Entry 7DN7 (X-ray diffraction, 1.70 A resolution); this record covers chain A.

[Chain A]
Molecule: Lactoperoxidase
From: Bos taurus
Notes: EC 1.11.1.7
UniProtKB: P80025 (PERL_BOVIN); residues 1-595 here correspond to UniProt positions 118-712 (UniProt number = residue number + 117)
Amino-acid sequence (595 residues; each row starts with the number of its first residue):
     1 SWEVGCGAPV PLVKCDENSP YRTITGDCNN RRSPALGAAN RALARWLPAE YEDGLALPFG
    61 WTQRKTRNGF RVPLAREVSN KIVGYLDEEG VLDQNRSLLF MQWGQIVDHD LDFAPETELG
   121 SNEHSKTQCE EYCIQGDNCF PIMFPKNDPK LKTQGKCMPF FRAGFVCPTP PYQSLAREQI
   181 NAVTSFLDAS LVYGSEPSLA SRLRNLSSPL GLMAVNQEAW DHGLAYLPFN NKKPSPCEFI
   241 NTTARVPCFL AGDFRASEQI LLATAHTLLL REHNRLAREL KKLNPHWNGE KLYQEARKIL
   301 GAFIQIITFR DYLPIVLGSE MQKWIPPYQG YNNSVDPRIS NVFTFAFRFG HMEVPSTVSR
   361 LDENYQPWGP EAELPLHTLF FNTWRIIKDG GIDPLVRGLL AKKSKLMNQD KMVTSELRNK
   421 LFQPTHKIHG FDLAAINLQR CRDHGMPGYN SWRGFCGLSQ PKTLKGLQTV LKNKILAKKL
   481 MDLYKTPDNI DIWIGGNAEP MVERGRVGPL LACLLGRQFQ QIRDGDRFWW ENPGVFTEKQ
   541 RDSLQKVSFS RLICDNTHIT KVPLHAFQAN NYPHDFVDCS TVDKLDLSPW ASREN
Disulfide bonds: Cys6-Cys167, Cys15-Cys28, Cys129-Cys139, Cys133-Cys157, Cys237-Cys248, Cys456-Cys513, Cys554-Cys579
Covalent attachments: N-acetylglucosamine (NAG) linked to Asn205, Asn241, Asn332
Ion coordination: Ca2+: Asp110, Thr184, Phe186, Asp188, Ser190; Zn2+: His222, Glu538, His558; heme Fe: His351 (together with hydrogen peroxide)
Residues lining bound ligands:
  - heme (HEM): Met101, Gly104, Gln105, Asp108, Asp112, Phe113, Ala114, Arg255, Glu258, Gln259, Tyr312, Thr344, Phe347, Arg348, Phe349, Gly350, His351, Val354, Leu376, Phe380, Leu417, Leu421, Gln423, Leu433, Ile436, Asn437, Arg440
  - 1-(oxidosulfanyl)methanamine (OSM), molecule 1: Arg31, Tyr331, Asn333, Arg527
  - 1-(oxidosulfanyl)methanamine (OSM), molecule 2: Arg76, Pro149, Lys150, Arg418, Asn419
  - 1-(oxidosulfanyl)methanamine (OSM), molecule 3: Asn230, Lys232, Ser235, Pro236, Cys248, Phe254, Phe381
  - hydrogen peroxide (PEO): Gln105, His109, Arg255, His351
UniProt features mapped onto this chain:
  - active site: His109 (Proton acceptor)
  - binding site (heme b): Asp108, Glu258, His351
  - binding site (Ca(2+)): Asp110, Thr184, Phe186, Asp188, Ser190
  - site: Arg255 (Transition state stabilizer)
  - modified residue: Ser198 (Phosphoserine), Tyr365 (3'-nitrotyrosine)
  - glycosylation (N-linked (GlcNAc...) asparagine): Asn95, Asn205, Asn241, Asn332

[Summary]
Ligands of chain A: heme, 3 copies of 1-(oxidosulfanyl)methanamine and hydrogen peroxide. N-acetylglucosamine
is covalently linked to Asn205, Asn241 and Asn332. UniProt lists active-site residue His109, 3 heme b-binding
residues and 5 Ca2+-binding residues.
Chain A is Lactoperoxidase (Bos taurus); the structure, Crystal structure of ternary complexes of
lactoperoxidase with hydrogen peroxide at 1.70 A resolution, was determined by X-ray diffraction (same
publication as 7DN6 and 7DLQ).
